Entry 5W9J (electron microscopy, 4.80 A resolution (low resolution: residue-level contacts below are approximate; hydrogen-bond / salt-bridge calls are withheld)); this record covers chains D and J of the 12 polymer chains in the assembly.

== Chain D (and J) ==
Protein: Spike glycoprotein
From: Middle East respiratory syndrome-related coronavirus
Notes: engineered mutation(s): V1060P, L1061P; chain J of this document is another copy of the same molecule, construct and numbering; everything in this record applies to it too
UniProt: W5ZZF5 (W5ZZF5_9BETC); numbering as in UniProt (aligned over 1-1291)
Chain sequence (1329 residues; each row starts with the number of its first residue):
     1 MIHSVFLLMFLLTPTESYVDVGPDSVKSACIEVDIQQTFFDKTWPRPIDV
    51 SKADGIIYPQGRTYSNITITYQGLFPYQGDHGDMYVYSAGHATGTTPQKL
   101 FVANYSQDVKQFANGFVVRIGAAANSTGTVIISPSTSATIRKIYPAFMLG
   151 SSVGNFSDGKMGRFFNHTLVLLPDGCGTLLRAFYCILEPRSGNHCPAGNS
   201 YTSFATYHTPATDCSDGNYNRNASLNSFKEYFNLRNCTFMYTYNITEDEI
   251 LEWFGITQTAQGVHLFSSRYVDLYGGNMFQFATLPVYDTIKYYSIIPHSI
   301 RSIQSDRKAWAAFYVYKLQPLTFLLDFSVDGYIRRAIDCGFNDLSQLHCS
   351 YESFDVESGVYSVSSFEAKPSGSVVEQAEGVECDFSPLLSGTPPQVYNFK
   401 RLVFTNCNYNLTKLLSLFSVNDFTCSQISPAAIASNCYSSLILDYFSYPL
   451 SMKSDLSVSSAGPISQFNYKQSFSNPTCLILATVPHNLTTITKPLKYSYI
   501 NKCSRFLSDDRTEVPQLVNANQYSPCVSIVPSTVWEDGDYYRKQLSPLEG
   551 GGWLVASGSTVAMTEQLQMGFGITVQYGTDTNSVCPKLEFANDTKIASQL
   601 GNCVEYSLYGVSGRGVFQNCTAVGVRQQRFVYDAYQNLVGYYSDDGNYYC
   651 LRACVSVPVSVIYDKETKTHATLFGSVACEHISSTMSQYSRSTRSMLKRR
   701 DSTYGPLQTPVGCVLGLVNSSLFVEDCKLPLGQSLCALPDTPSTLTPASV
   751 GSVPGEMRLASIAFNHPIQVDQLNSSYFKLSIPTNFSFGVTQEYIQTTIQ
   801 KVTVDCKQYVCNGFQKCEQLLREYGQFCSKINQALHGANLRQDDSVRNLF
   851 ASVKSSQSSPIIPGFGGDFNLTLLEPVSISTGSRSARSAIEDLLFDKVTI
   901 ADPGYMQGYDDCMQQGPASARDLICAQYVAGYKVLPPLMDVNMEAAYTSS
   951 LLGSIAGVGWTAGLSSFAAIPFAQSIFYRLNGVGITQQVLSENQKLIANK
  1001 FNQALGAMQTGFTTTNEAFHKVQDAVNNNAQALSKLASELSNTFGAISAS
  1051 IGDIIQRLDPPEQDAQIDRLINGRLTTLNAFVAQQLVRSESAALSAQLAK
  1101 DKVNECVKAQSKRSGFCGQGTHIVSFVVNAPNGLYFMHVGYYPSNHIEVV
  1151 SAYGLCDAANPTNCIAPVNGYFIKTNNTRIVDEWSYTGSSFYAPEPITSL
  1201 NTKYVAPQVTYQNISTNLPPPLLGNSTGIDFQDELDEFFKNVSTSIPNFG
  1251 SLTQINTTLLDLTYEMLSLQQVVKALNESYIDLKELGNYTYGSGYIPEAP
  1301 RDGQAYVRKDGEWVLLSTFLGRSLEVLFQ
Disordered / not traced: 1-752, 878-885, 1224-1329 (chain J: 1-17, 744-1329)
Cystine bridges: C806-C828, C811-C817, C912-C925, C1106-C1117, C1156-C1164
Sequence notes: conflict F506 (Leu in W5ZZF5), A748 (Arg in W5ZZF5), G751 (Arg in W5ZZF5), P1060 (Val in W5ZZF5), P1061 (Leu in W5ZZF5); expression tag (1292-1329)

== Interface between chain D and chain J ==
Contacting residue pairs (56):
  V753(D) - R700(J)
  P754(D) - T667(J)
  P754(D) - T669(J)
  P754(D) - R700(J)
  P754(D) - D740(J)
  G755(D) - R700(J)
  G755(D) - D740(J)
  E756(D) - D701(J)
  E756(D) - Y704(J)
  E756(D) - G716(J)
  E756(D) - L717(J)
  E756(D) - V718(J)
  E756(D) - D740(J)
  M757(D) - D664(J)
  M757(D) - T669(J)
  M757(D) - G716(J)
  M757(D) - L717(J)
  M757(D) - V718(J)
  M757(D) - L738(J)
  M757(D) - P739(J)
  M757(D) - D740(J)
  R758(D) - L717(J)
  R758(D) - V718(J)
  R758(D) - C736(J)
  R758(D) - A737(J)
  R758(D) - L738(J)
  R758(D) - P739(J)
  R758(D) - D740(J)
  R758(D) - T741(J)
  L759(D) - T709(J)
  L759(D) - L717(J)
  L759(D) - V718(J)
  L759(D) - S720(J)
  L759(D) - S721(J)
  L759(D) - C736(J)
  A760(D) - S720(J)
  A760(D) - L722(J)
  A760(D) - V724(J)
  A760(D) - L735(J)
  A760(D) - C736(J)
  A760(D) - L738(J)
  S761(D) - L722(J)
  S761(D) - F723(J)
  S761(D) - V724(J)
  S761(D) - S734(J)
  I762(D) - F723(J)
  I762(D) - V724(J)
  I762(D) - C727(J)
  I762(D) - S734(J)
  I762(D) - L735(J)
  I762(D) - C736(J)
  A763(D) - F723(J)
  A763(D) - V724(J)
  A763(D) - E725(J)
  R921(D) - S65(J)
  R921(D) - N66(J)
Interface residues without a listed pair, chain J (31 interface residues in all): I67, H670, A671, N719

== Overview ==
Chain D and chain J form an interface of 12 and 31 residues respectively.
Chain D and chain J are both Spike glycoprotein (Middle East respiratory syndrome-related coronavirus); the
structure, MERS S ectodomain trimer in complex with variable domain of neutralizing antibody G4, was
determined by electron microscopy together with 5VZR, 5W9H, 5W9I, 5W9K, 5W9L, 5W9M and 3 further entries from
the same study.
